Entry 8T1I (electron microscopy, 4.68 A resolution (low resolution: residue-level contacts below are approximate; hydrogen-bond / salt-bridge calls are withheld)); this record covers chains R and S of the 27 polymer chains in the assembly.

[Chain R]
Name: Mediator of RNA polymerase II transcription subunit 23
Source organism: Mus musculus
Reference sequence: Q80YQ2 (MED23_MOUSE); residues 1-1367 here = UniProt positions 1-1367
Amino-acid sequence (1367 residues; row label = number of the first residue in the row):
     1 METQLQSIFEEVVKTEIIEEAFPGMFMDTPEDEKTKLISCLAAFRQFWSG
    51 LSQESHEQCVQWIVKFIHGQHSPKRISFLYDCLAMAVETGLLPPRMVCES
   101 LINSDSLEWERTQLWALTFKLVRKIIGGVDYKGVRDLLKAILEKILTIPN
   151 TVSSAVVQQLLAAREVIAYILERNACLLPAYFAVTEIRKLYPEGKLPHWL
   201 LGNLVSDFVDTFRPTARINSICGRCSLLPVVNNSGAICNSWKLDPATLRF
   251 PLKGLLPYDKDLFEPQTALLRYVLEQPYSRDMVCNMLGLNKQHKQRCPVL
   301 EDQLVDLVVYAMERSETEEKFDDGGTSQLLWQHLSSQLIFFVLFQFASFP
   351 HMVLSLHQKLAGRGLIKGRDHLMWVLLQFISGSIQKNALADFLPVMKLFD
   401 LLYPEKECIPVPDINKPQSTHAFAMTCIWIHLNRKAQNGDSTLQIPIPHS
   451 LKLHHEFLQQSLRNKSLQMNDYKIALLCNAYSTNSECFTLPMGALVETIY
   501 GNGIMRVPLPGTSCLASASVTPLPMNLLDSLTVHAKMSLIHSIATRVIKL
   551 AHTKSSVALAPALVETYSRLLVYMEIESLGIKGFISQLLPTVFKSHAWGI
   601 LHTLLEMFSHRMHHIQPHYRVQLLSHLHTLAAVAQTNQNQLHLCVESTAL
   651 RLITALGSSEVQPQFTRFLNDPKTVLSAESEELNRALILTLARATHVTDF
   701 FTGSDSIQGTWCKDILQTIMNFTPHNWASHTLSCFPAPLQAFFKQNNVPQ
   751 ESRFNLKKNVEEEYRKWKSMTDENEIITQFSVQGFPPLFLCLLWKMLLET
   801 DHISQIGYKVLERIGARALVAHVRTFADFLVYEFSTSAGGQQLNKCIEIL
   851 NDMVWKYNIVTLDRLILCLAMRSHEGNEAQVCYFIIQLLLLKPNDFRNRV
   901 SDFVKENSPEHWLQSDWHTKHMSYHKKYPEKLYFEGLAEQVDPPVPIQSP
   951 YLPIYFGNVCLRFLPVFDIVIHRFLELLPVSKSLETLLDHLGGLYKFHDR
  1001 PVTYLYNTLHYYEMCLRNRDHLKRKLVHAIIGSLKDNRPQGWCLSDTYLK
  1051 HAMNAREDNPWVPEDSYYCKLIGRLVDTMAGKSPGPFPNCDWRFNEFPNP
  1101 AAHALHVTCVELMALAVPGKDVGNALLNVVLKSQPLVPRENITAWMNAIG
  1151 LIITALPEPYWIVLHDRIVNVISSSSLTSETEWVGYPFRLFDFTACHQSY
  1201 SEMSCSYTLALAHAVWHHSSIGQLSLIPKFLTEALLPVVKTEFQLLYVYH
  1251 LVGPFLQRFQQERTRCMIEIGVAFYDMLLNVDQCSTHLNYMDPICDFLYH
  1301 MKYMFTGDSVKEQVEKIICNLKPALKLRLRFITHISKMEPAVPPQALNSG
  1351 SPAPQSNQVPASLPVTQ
Unresolved in the structure: 28-30, 233-240, 460-473, 504-517, 1335-1367

[Chain S]
Name: Mediator of RNA polymerase II transcription subunit 24
Source organism: Mus musculus
Reference sequence: Q99K74 (MED24_MOUSE); residues 1-987 here = UniProt positions 1-987
Amino-acid sequence (987 residues; numbered 1 to 987; the number before each row is that of its first residue):
     1 MKVVNLKQAILQAWKERWSDYQWAINMKKFFPKGATWDILNLAEALLEQA
    51 MIGPSPNPLILSYLKYAISSQMVSCSSVLTAISKFDDFSRDLCVQALLDI
   101 MDMFCDRLSCHGKAEECIGLCRALLSALHWLLRCTAASAERLQEGLEAGT
   151 PAPGEKQLALCLQCLEKTLSSTKNRALLHIAKLEEASSWTAIEHSLLKLG
   201 EILANLSNPQLRSQAERCGTLIRSIPSMLSVHSEQLHKTGFPTIHALILL
   251 EGTMNLTGEMQPLVEQLMMVKRMQHIPTPLFVLEIWKACFVGLIESPEGT
   301 QELKWTAFTYLKIPQVLVKLKKYFHGEKDFTEDVNCAFEFLLKLTPLLDK
   351 ADQRCNCDCTNFLLQECNKQGLLSEVNFASLVGKRTADRDPQLKSSENAN
   401 IQPNPGLILRAEPTVTNILKTMDADHSKSPEGLLGVLGHMLSGKSLDLLL
   451 AAAAATGKLKSFARKFINLNEFTTHGSGESTKTASVRALLFDISFLMLCH
   501 VAQTYGSEVILSESSSGEEVPFFETWMQTCMPEEGKILNPDHPCFRPDST
   551 KVESLVALLNNSSEMKLVQMKWHEACLSISAAILEILNAWENGVLAFESI
   601 QKITDNIKGKVCSLAVCAVAWLVAHVRMLGLDEREKSLQMIRQLAGPLYS
   651 ENTLQFYNERVVIMNSILEHMCADVLQQTATQIKFPSTGVDTMPYWNLLP
   701 PKRPIKEVLTDIFAKVLEKGWVDSRSIHILDTLLHMGGVYWFCNNLIKEL
   751 LKETRKEHTLRAVQLLYSIFCLDMQQVTLVLLGHILPGLLTDSSKWHSLM
   801 DPPGTALAKLAVWCALSSYSSHKGQASSRQKKRHREDIEDYVSLFPVEDM
   851 QPSKLMRLLSSSDDDANILSSPTDRSMNSSLSASQLHTVNMRDPLNRVLA
   901 NLFLLISSILGSRTAGPHTQFVQWFMEECVGCLEQDSRGSILQFMPFTTV
   951 SELVKVSAMSSPKVVLAITDLSLPLGRQVAAKAIAAL
Unresolved in the structure: 1-3, 144-154, 393-407, 563-565, 842-889, 957-960, 986-987
Disulfides: Cys134-Cys161
Curated features (UniProtKB/Swiss-Prot):
  - motif: Leu128 to Leu132 (LXXLL motif 1), Leu344 to Leu348 (LXXLL motif 2), Leu446 to Leu450 (LXXLL motif 3), Leu555 to Leu559 (LXXLL motif 4), Leu786 to Leu790 (LXXLL motif 5), Leu855 to Leu859 (LXXLL motif 6)
  - modified residue (Phosphoserine): Ser860, Ser871

[Chain R / chain S interface]
Residue-residue contacts (59):
  Asn150(R) - Ala915(S)
  Asn150(R) - Gly916(S)
  Asn150(R) - Pro917(S)
  Thr151(R) - Trp796(S)
  Thr151(R) - Ala915(S)
  Thr151(R) - Gly916(S)
  Thr151(R) - Pro917(S)
  Val152(R) - Ala915(S)
  Ser153(R) - Ala915(S)
  Ser154(R) - Ser912(S)
  Ser154(R) - Arg913(S)
  Ser154(R) - Thr914(S)
  Ser154(R) - Ala915(S)
  Val157(R) - Ala915(S)
  Gln158(R) - Lys955(S)
  Gln158(R) - Val956(S)
  Leu196(R) - Asp801(S)
  Trp199(R) - Met800(S)
  Trp199(R) - Gln920(S)
  Leu201(R) - Gln920(S)
  Gly202(R) - Gln920(S)
  Asn203(R) - Trp924(S)
  Ser206(R) - Pro802(S)
  Asp210(R) - Arg755(S)
  Asp210(R) - Lys756(S)
  Asp210(R) - Glu757(S)
  Arg213(R) - Arg755(S)
  Arg213(R) - Glu757(S)
  Leu256(R) - Arg755(S)
  Pro257(R) - Arg755(S)
  Asp259(R) - Leu717(S)
  Asp259(R) - His758(S)
  Leu1131(R) - Asp349(S)
  Ser1133(R) - Asp349(S)
  Glu1182(R) - Cys336(S)
  Glu1182(R) - Glu339(S)
  Glu1182(R) - Phe340(S)
  Trp1183(R) - Phe340(S)
  Val1184(R) - Phe340(S)
  Val1184(R) - Lys343(S)
  Tyr1186(R) - Lys238(S)
  Arg1189(R) - Thr239(S)
  Arg1189(R) - Gly240(S)
  Arg1189(R) - Phe241(S)
  His1197(R) - Glu718(S)
  His1197(R) - Trp721(S)
  Gln1198(R) - Lys287(S)
  Gln1198(R) - Gly720(S)
  Gln1198(R) - Trp721(S)
  Ser1199(R) - Val291(S)
  Ser1199(R) - Ile294(S)
  Ser1199(R) - Leu347(S)
  Tyr1200(R) - Lys287(S)
  Tyr1200(R) - Leu347(S)
  Ser1201(R) - Lys287(S)
  Glu1202(R) - Leu344(S)
  Glu1202(R) - Pro346(S)
  Met1203(R) - Lys343(S)
  Met1203(R) - Leu344(S)
Also at the interface, not in a pair above, chain R (37 interface residues in all): Leu200, Tyr258, Phe263, Ser1204, Tyr1207
Also at the interface, not in a pair above, chain S (40 interface residues in all): His245, Thr345, Thr805

[In short]
37 residues of chain R and 40 residues of chain S are in contact.
Here chain R is Mediator of RNA polymerase II transcription subunit 23 and chain S is Mediator of RNA
polymerase II transcription subunit 24, both from Mus musculus. Entry 8T1I (Atomic model of the mammalian
Mediator complex with MED26 subunit) was determined by electron microscopy, deposited together with 8T1L and
8T9D.
